Entry 6LLH (X-ray diffraction, 1.99 A resolution); this record covers chains C and E of the 6 polymer chains in the assembly.

Chain C:
Molecule: Terminal oxygenase component of carbazole
Organism: Janthinobacterium sp. (strain J3)
Reference sequence: Q84II6 (Q84II6_JANS3); numbering as in UniProt (aligned over 1-384)
Amino-acid sequence (392 residues; row label = number of the first residue in the row):
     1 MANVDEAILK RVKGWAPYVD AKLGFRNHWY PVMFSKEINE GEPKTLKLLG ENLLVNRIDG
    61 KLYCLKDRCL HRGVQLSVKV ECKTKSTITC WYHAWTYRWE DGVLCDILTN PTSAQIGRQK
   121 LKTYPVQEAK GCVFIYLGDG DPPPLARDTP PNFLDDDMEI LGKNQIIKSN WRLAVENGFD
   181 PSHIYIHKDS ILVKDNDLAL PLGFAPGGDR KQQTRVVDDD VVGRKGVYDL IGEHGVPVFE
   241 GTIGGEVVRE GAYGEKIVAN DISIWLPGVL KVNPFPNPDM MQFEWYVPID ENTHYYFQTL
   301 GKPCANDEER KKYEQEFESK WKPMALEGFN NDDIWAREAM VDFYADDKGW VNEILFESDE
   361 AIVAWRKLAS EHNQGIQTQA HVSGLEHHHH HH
Not modelled in the structure: 1, 390-392
Construct notes: expression tag (385-392)
Metal / ion sites: 2Fe-2S cluster Fe: Cys69, His71, Cys90, His93; Fe2+: His183, His187, Asp333
Residues lining bound ligands:
  - biphenyl-2,3-diol (BPY): Gly178, His183, Ile184, Leu200, Ala259, Ile262, Leu270, Val272, Phe275, Gln282, Glu284, Tyr286, Phe329, Asn330
  - 2Fe-2S cluster (FES): Cys69, His71, Arg72, Val74, Cys90, Tyr92, His93, Ala94, Trp95

Chain E:
Molecule: Ferredoxin CarAc
Organism: Pseudomonas resinovorans
Reference sequence: Q8GI16 (CARAC_PSERE); numbering as in UniProt (aligned over 1-107)
Amino-acid sequence (115 residues; each row starts with the number of its first residue):
     1 MNQIWLKVCA ASDMQPGTIR RVNRVGAAPL AVYRVGDQFY ATEDTCTHGI ASLSEGTLDG
    61 DVIECPFHGG AFNVCTGMPA SSPCTVPLGV FEVEVKEGEV YVAGEKKLEH HHHHH
Not modelled in the structure: 1-2, 109-115
Construct notes: expression tag (108-115)
UniProt features mapped onto this chain:
  - binding site ([2Fe-2S] cluster): Cys46, His48, Cys65, His68
Metal / ion sites: 2Fe-2S cluster Fe: Cys46, His48, Cys65, His68
Residues lining bound ligands: 2Fe-2S cluster (FES): Cys46, His48, Gly49, Ile50, Ala51, Cys65, Phe67, His68, Gly69, Gly70, Pro83, Cys84

Interface between chain C and chain E:
Pairs across the interface - 16 pairs, chain C then chain E:
  Gln115(C) with Gly49(E)
  Arg118(C) with Glu43(E), salt bridge; Thr47(E); Val86(E); Pro87(E), hydrogen bond (side chain-backbone)
  Gln119(C) with Thr47(E), hydrogen bond (side chain-backbone); Val86(E)
  Leu385(C) with Ser82(E)
  Glu386(C) with Ser82(E)
  His387(C) with Ala80(E), hydrogen bond (side chain-backbone); Ser81(E); Ser82(E), hydrogen bond (backbone-side chain)
  His388(C) with Ser81(E)
  His389(C) with Asp59(E); Ala80(E); Ser81(E), hydrogen bond (backbone-side chain)
Interface residues without a listed pair, chain E (13 interface residues in all): His48, Val62, Ala71, Gly89

In short:
8 residues of chain C and 13 residues of chain E are in contact, with 5 hydrogen bonds and 1 salt bridge.
Polar contacts include Arg118(C)-Glu43(E), Arg118(C)-Pro87(E) and Gln119(C)-Thr47(E). Chain C binds 2Fe-2S
cluster and biphenyl-2,3-diol. Ligands of chain E: 2Fe-2S cluster.
Here chain C is Terminal oxygenase component of carbazole (Janthinobacterium sp. (strain J3)) and chain E is
Ferredoxin CarAc (Pseudomonas resinovorans). Entry 6LLH (Biphenyl-2,3-diol-soaked resting complex of Oxy and
Fd in carbazole 1,9a-dioxygenase) was determined by X-ray diffraction.
